PDB entry 7F2P | electron microscopy, 3.00 A resolution | chains 3 and a of the 18 polymer chains in the assembly

== Chain 3 ==
Name: Cement protein gp16
Organism: Helicobacter phage KHP40
Reference sequence: I7GUT5 (I7GUT5_9CAUD); numbering as in UniProt (aligned over 1-124)
Amino-acid sequence (124 residues; each row starts with the number of its first residue):
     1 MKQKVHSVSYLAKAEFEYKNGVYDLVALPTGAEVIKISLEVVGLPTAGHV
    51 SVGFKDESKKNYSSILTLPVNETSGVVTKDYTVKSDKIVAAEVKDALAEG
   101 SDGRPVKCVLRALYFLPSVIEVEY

== Chain a ==
Name: KHP40 mcp
Organism: Helicobacter phage KHP40
Reference sequence: I7HFY0 (I7HFY0_9CAUD); residues 1-386 here = UniProt positions 1-386
Amino-acid sequence (386 residues; row label = number of the first residue in the row):
     1 MLEKLNNINFNNISNNPNLGIEVGREIQNASWVKSPFFSITGTGADRGVR
    51 LFSVASQQPFRPRIKAQLTGSGVSGNTDFEANYDNLEILSQTIYPDAFGN
   101 SLRSKIKAYSELERIDFIKESVDSLTTWMNEERDKRIVASLTNDFTNYLY
   151 NAAMNVATIRKAIFHARNGLKADNSKAFPIKPIRATMQSVGNVVVQNTSY
   201 IILLDSYQANQLKADSEFKELRKLYAFAGEDKGMLYSGLLGVIDNCPVID
   251 AGVWNKLNVGMPNSSISDSDFTRYLNKANVSNIVTPMQLKEKLNQEKLNQ
   301 EKLNQEKLKNKDISIGCLIGASAVLLAGSKETRFYIDETVDAGRKSLVGV
   351 DCLLGVSKARYQSTDGVVTPYDNQDYAVIGLVSNME
Unresolved in the structure: 1-5, 297-310

== Chain 3 / chain a interface ==
Pairs across the interface - 9 pairs, chain 3 then chain a:
  Val8(3) with Glu80(a)
  Tyr10(3) with Glu80(a)
  Leu116(3) with Ala81(a)
  Pro117(3) with Ala81(a); Asn82(a)
  Ser118(3) with Glu80(a), hydrogen bond (side chain-backbone); Ala81(a); Asn82(a); Tyr83(a)
Interface residues without a listed pair, chain 3 (7 interface residues in all): Val119, Ile120

== Summary ==
7 residues of chain 3 and 4 residues of chain a are in contact, with 1 hydrogen bond. The hydrogen-bonded pair
is Ser118(3)-Glu80(a).
Chain 3 is Cement protein gp16 and chain a is KHP40 mcp, both from Helicobacter phage KHP40; the structure,
The head structure of Helicobacter pylori bacteriophage KHP40, was determined by electron microscopy,
deposited together with 7DN2 and 7DOU.
